Entry 7BOX (electron microscopy, 3.80 A resolution); this record covers chains S and T of the 12 polymer chains in the assembly.

Chain S (and T):
Protein: Tail adaptor protein gp11
Organism: Escherichia phage T7
Notes: chain T of this document is another copy of the same molecule, construct and numbering; everything in this record applies to it too
Reference sequence: P03746 (TUBE1_BPT7); residues 1-196 here = UniProt positions 1-196
Chain sequence (196 residues; row label = number of the first residue in the row):
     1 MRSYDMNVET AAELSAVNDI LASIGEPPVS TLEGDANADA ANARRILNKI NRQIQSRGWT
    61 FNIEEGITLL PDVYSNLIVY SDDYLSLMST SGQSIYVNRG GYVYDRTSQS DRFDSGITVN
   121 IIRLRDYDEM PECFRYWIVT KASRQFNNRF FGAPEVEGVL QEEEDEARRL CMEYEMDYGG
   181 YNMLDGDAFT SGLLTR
Unresolved in the structure: 1-2 (chain T: 1)

Chain S / chain T interface:
Contacting residue pairs - 63 pairs, chain S then chain T:
  Ser-3(S) / Glu-9(T)
  Ser-3(S) / Thr-10(T)  hydrogen bond (backbone-backbone)
  Ser-3(S) / Ala-12(T)
  Tyr-4(S) / Asn-7(T)
  Tyr-4(S) / Val-8(T)
  Asp-5(S) / Val-8(T)  hydrogen bond (backbone-backbone)
  Asp-5(S) / Glu-9(T)
  Asp-5(S) / Thr-10(T)  hydrogen bond (side chain-backbone)
  Asn-7(S) / Val-8(T)
  Val-8(S) / Ser-3(T)
  Val-8(S) / Asp-5(T)
  Val-8(S) / Met-6(T)  hydrophobic
  Glu-9(S) / Arg-2(T)  hydrogen bond (side chain-backbone)
  Asn-42(S) / Pro-28(T)
  Arg-45(S) / Asn-18(T)
  Arg-45(S) / Pro-28(T)
  Lys-49(S) / Asp-19(T)  salt bridge
  Lys-49(S) / Tyr-136(T)
  Arg-52(S) / Glu-132(T)  salt bridge
  Gln-53(S) / Tyr-136(T)  hydrogen bond
  Gln-53(S) / Glu-163(T)
  Ser-56(S) / Glu-132(T)
  Ser-56(S) / Cys-133(T)
  Arg-57(S) / Glu-166(T)  salt bridge
  Arg-57(S) / Leu-170(T)
  Asp-82(S) / Asp-128(T)
  Asp-82(S) / Arg-135(T)  salt bridge
  Leu-85(S) / Glu-132(T)  hydrogen bond (backbone-backbone)
  Ser-86(S) / Tyr-174(T)
  Leu-87(S) / Tyr-178(T)
  Met-88(S) / Asp-177(T)
  Met-88(S) / Tyr-178(T)  hydrophobic
  Gln-93(S) / Gly-179(T)  hydrogen bond (backbone-backbone)
  Gln-93(S) / Tyr-181(T)
  Ser-94(S) / Tyr-178(T)  hydrogen bond (side chain-backbone)
  Tyr-96(S) / Tyr-178(T)  hydrogen bond (backbone-side chain)
  Val-97(S) / Phe-61(T)  hydrophobic
  Val-97(S) / Arg-125(T)
  Val-97(S) / Tyr-178(T)
  Asn-98(S) / Arg-125(T)
  Asn-98(S) / Glu-129(T)
  Asn-98(S) / Met-130(T)
  Arg-99(S) / Glu-129(T)
  Gly-100(S) / Glu-129(T)  hydrogen bond (backbone-side chain)
  Arg-106(S) / Thr-60(T)
  Arg-106(S) / Phe-61(T)
  Arg-106(S) / Tyr-178(T)
  Gln-109(S) / Ile-67(T)
  Lys-141(S) / Glu-163(T)  salt bridge
  Lys-141(S) / Glu-166(T)  salt bridge
  Arg-144(S) / Val-159(T)
  Arg-144(S) / Glu-163(T)  salt bridge
  Gln-145(S) / Tyr-136(T)  hydrogen bond
  Gln-145(S) / Glu-163(T)  hydrogen bond
  Asn-148(S) / Val-156(T)
  Asn-148(S) / Val-159(T)
  Arg-149(S) / Ala-22(T)
  Arg-149(S) / Ser-23(T)
  Arg-149(S) / Gly-25(T)
  Phe-150(S) / Ala-22(T)
  Phe-150(S) / Gly-25(T)
  Gly-152(S) / Glu-155(T)
  Pro-154(S) / Glu-155(T)
Interface residues without a listed pair, chain S (39 interface residues in all): Ile-95, Gly-101, Glu-157, Arg-168
Interface residues without a listed pair, chain T (43 interface residues in all): Glu-26, Pro-131, Val-139, Leu-160, Arg-169, Gly-180

In short:
Chain S and chain T form an interface of 39 and 43 residues respectively; the contacts include 12 hydrogen
bonds and 7 salt bridges. Polar pairs include Lys-49(S)/Asp-19(T), Arg-52(S)/Glu-132(T) and
Arg-57(S)/Glu-166(T).
Both chains are Tail adaptor protein gp11 (Escherichia phage T7). Entry 7BOX (Mature bacteriorphage t7 tail
adaptor protein gp11) was determined by electron microscopy together with 7BOU, 7BOY, 7BOZ and 7BP0 from the
same study.
